PDB entry 1SXJ | X-ray diffraction, 2.85 A resolution | chains A and B of the 8 polymer chains in the assembly

[Chain A]
Protein: Activator 1 95 kDa subunit
Source organism: Saccharomyces cerevisiae
UniProtKB: P38630 (RFC1_YEAST); numbering as in UniProt (aligned over 295-785)
Amino-acid sequence (516 residues; row label = number of the first residue in the row; X marks 51 residues of unknown identity (built as UNK)):
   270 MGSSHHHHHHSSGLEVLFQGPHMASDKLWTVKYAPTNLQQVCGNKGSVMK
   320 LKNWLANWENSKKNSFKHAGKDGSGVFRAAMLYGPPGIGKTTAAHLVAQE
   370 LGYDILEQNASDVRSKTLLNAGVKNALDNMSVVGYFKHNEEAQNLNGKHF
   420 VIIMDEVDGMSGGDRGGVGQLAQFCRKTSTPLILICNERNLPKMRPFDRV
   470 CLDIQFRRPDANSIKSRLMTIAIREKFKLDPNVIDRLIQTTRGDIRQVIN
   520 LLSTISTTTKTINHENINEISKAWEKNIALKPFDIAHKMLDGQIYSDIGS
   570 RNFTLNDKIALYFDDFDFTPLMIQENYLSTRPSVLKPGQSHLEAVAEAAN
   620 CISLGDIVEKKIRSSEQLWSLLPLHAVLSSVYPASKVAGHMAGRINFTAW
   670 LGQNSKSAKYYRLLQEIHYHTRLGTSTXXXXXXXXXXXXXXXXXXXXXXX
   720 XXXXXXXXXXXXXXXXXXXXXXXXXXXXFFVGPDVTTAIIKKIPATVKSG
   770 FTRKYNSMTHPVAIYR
Not modelled in the structure: 270-294, 408-411, 694-696, 718-722, 748-785
Construct notes: expression tag (270-294)
Metal / ion sites: Mg2+: Thr360 (together with ATP-gamma-S)
Ligand contacts: ATP-gamma-S (AGS; phosphothiophosphoric acid-adenylate ester): Thr299, Tyr302, Ala303, Pro304, Gln309, Val310, Cys311, Pro354, Pro355, Gly356, Ile357, Gly358, Lys359, Thr360, Thr361, Glu425, Asn456, Pro478, Ile514, Arg515
Curated features (UniProtKB/Swiss-Prot):
  - binding site (ATP): Thr299, Cys311, Gly353 to Thr361, Asn456
  - mutagenesis: Asp427 (D427H: In cs mutant CDC44-2; causes cell cycle arrest), Gly436 (G436R: In cs mutant CDC44-3/4; causes cell cycle arrest), Gly512 (G512A: In cs mutant CDC44-9; no effect), Asp513 (D513N: In cs mutants CDC44-1/5/8 and CDC44-9; causes cell cycle arrest)
Reported in the primary citation:
  - binding site for ATP-gamma-S: Arg515

[Chain B]
Protein: Activator 1 37 kDa subunit
Source organism: Saccharomyces cerevisiae
UniProtKB: P40339 (RFC4_YEAST); residue numbers follow UniProt; this construct covers 1-323
Amino-acid sequence (323 residues; each row starts with the number of its first residue):
     1 MSKTLSLQLPWVEKYRPQVLSDIVGNKETIDRLQQIAKDGNMPHMIISGM
    51 PGIGKTTSVHCLAHELLGRSYADGVLELNASDDRGIDVVRNQIKHFAQKK
   101 LHLPPGKHKIVILDEADSMTAGAQQALRRTMELYSNSTRFAFACNQSNKI
   151 IEPLQSQCAILRYSKLSDEDVLKRLLQIIKLEDVKYTNDGLEAIIFTAEG
   201 DMRQAINNLQSTVAGHGLVNADNVFKIVDSPHPLIVKKMLLASNLEDSIQ
   251 ILRTDLWKKGYSSIDIVTTSFRVTKNLAQVKESVRLEMIKEIGLTHMRIL
   301 EGVGTYLQLASMLAKIHKLNNKA
Not modelled in the structure: 1-6, 323
Construct notes: engineered mutation Gln157 (Arg in P40339)
Metal / ion sites: Mg2+: Thr56 (together with ATP-gamma-S)
Ligand contacts:
  - ATP-gamma-S (AGS; phosphothiophosphoric acid-adenylate ester), molecule 1: Val12, Tyr15, Arg16, Pro17, Asp22, Ile23, Val24, Gly25, Met50, Pro51, Gly52, Ile53, Gly54, Lys55, Thr56, Thr57, Glu115, Asn145, Leu166, Arg174, Met202, Arg203, Ile206
  - ATP-gamma-S (AGS), molecule 2: Arg128, Glu132, Pro153, Ser156
Curated features (UniProtKB/Swiss-Prot):
  - binding site (ATP): Val12, Val24, Gly49 to Thr57, Asn145, Arg203

[Interface between chain A and chain B]
Residue-residue contacts (87):
  Asp295(A) with Asn41(B), hydrogen bond (backbone-side chain); Pro105(B); His108(B), salt bridge; Arg139(B), hydrogen bond (backbone-side chain)
  Lys296(A) with Asn136(B); Arg139(B)
  Leu297(A) with His44(B); Ser135(B); Arg139(B)
  Val300(A) with Ser135(B)
  Thr360(A) with Arg129(B)
  Glu376(A) with Arg129(B), salt bridge
  Asn378(A) with Arg129(B)
  Ala379(A) with Arg90(B), hydrogen bond (backbone-side chain); Gln125(B); Ala126(B)
  Ser380(A) with Arg90(B); Lys94(B), hydrogen bond (backbone-side chain); Ala126(B)
  Asp381(A) with Arg90(B), hydrogen bond (backbone-side chain)
  Val382(A) with Arg90(B)
  Glu425(A) with Arg128(B), salt bridge; Arg129(B)
  Asp427(A) with Gln125(B)
  Gly428(A) with Gln125(B)
  Ser430(A) with Ile86(B); Gly122(B)
  Gly432(A) with Arg90(B), hydrogen bond (backbone-side chain)
  Asp433(A) with Arg90(B), salt bridge
  Asn456(A) with Arg128(B)
  Asp513(A) with Ser156(B), hydrogen bond
  Arg515(A) with Glu132(B), salt bridge; Ser156(B), hydrogen bond; Gln157(B)
  Gln516(A) with Gln155(B); Ser156(B); Cys158(B)
  Asn519(A) with Ser156(B), hydrogen bond (side chain-backbone); Gln157(B), hydrogen bond (side chain-backbone)
  Thr526(A) with Ile36(B); Asp39(B); Asn41(B)
  Thr527(A) with Arg32(B), hydrogen bond; Gln35(B), hydrogen bond (backbone-side chain)
  Thr528(A) with Gln35(B)
  Lys529(A) with Gln35(B)
  Ala542(A) with Glu28(B); Arg32(B), hydrogen bond (backbone-side chain)
  Trp543(A) with Arg32(B)
  Asn546(A) with Glu28(B), hydrogen bond; Thr29(B)
  Ile547(A) with Arg32(B)
  Lys550(A) with Arg162(B), hydrogen bond (side chain-backbone); Ser164(B)
  Ser569(A) with Glu282(B)
  Leu574(A) with Lys275(B); Glu282(B), hydrogen bond (backbone-side chain); Arg285(B); Leu286(B), hydrophobic; Ile289(B), hydrophobic
  Asn575(A) with Lys275(B); Asn276(B), hydrogen bond
  Lys577(A) with Glu282(B), salt bridge
  Phe582(A) with Met50(B), hydrophobic; Tyr163(B); Lys165(B)
  Asp583(A) with Arg162(B); Ser164(B), hydrogen bond
  Asp584(A) with Arg162(B), salt bridge
  Phe585(A) with Asn145(B)
  Asp586(A) with Ser147(B); Arg162(B), salt bridge
  Phe587(A) with Arg162(B)
  Val627(A) with Met297(B), hydrophobic
  Lys630(A) with Met297(B); Glu301(B)
  Leu637(A) with Leu300(B), hydrophobic
  Ser639(A) with His296(B)
  Leu640(A) with His296(B); Met297(B), hydrophobic; Leu300(B), hydrophobic
  Pro642(A) with Phe271(B), hydrophobic
  Leu643(A) with Gly293(B)
  Val646(A) with Leu286(B), hydrophobic; Ile289(B), hydrophobic
  Leu647(A) with Lys290(B)
  Tyr651(A) with Leu286(B), hydrophobic
Also at the interface, not in a pair above, chain A (60 interface residues in all): Pro355, Gly356, His364, Asp424, Phe572, Thr573, Leu623, Val650, Ser654
Also at the interface, not in a pair above, chain B (57 interface residues in all): Met42, Pro43, Gly106, Thr130, Asn148, Glu152, Pro153, Ile160, Leu161, Glu287, Leu294
Interface features reported in the paper:
  - pairs named by the authors: Asp513(A)-Ser156(B), Arg515(A)-Glu132(B), Arg515(A)-Ser156(B)

[Summary]
60 residues of chain A and 57 residues of chain B are in contact; the contacts include 18 hydrogen bonds and 8
salt bridges. Polar contacts include Asp295(A)-His108(B), Glu376(A)-Arg129(B) and Glu425(A)-Arg128(B). The
authors report contacts between Asp513(A) and Ser156(B), Arg515(A) and Glu132(B) and Arg515(A) and Ser156(B).
From the paper: a binding site for ATP-gamma-S at Arg515(A).
Chain A is Activator 1 95 kDa subunit and chain B is Activator 1 37 kDa subunit, both from Saccharomyces
cerevisiae; the structure, Crystal Structure of the Eukaryotic Clamp Loader (Replication Factor C, RFC) Bound
to the DNA Sliding ..., was determined by X-ray diffraction.
